2XOY - chain A; structure by X-ray diffraction, 2.60 A resolution.

[Chain A]
Name: E3 ubiquitin-protein ligase chfr
From: Homo sapiens
Notes: EC 6.3.2.-; fragment: cysteine-rich region, residues 407-664
UniProtKB: Q96EP1 (CHFR_HUMAN); numbering as in UniProt (aligned over 407-664)
Sequence (261 residues; numbered 404 to 664; the number before each row is that of its first residue):
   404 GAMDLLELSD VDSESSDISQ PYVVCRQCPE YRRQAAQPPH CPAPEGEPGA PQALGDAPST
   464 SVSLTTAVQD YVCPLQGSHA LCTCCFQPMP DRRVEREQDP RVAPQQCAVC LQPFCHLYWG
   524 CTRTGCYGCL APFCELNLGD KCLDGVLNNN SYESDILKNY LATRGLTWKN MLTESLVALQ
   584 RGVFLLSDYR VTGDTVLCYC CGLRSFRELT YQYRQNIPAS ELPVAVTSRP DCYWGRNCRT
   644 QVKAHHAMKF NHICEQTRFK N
Not modelled in the structure: 404-423, 446-472, 663-664
Sequence notes: expression tag (404-406); conflict Val497 (Ala in Q96EP1)
Curated features (UniProtKB/Swiss-Prot):
  - zinc finger: Pro633 to His655 (PBZ-type)
  - natural variant: Val497 (A497V: this construct carries the variant), Phe536 (F536S: In a patient with non small cell lung carcinomas)
  - mutagenesis: Arg632 (R632A: Abolishes poly(ADP-ribose)-binding and poly-ADP-ribosylation by PARP1), Cys635 (C635A: Abolishes poly(ADP-ribose)-binding and poly-ADP-ribosylation by PARP1; when associated with A-641), Cys641 (C641A: Abolishes poly(ADP-ribose)-binding and poly-ADP-ribosylation by PARP1; when associated with A-635), Arg642 (R642A: Impairs poly(ADP-ribose)-binding and poly-ADP-ribosylation by PARP1), Gln644 (Q644A: Impairs poly(ADP-ribose)-binding and poly-ADP-ribosylation by PARP1)
Ion coordination: Zn2+ site 1: Cys428, Cys431, Cys476, His482; Zn2+ site 2: Cys485, Cys488, Cys518, Cys524; Zn2+ site 3: Cys487, Cys524, Cys529, Cys532; Zn2+ site 4: Cys510, Cys513, Cys601, Cys604; Zn2+ site 5: Cys635, Cys641, His649, His655
Reported in the primary citation:
  - binding site for adenosine monophosphate: Trp637, Arg642, Thr643, Arg661
  - conformationally variable residues (order/disorder transition): Arg661
  - disease-associated variants - F536S: decreased stability (proposed by the authors, not directly observed)
  - mutagenesis - Y636A, W637A, R642A, T643A, F653L, R661A: unchanged stability

[Summary]
Cys428, Cys431, Cys476 and His482 form the Zn2+ site 1. Cys485, Cys488, Cys518 and Cys524 coordinate Zn2+ site
2. UniProt lists 5 mutagenesis sites. The paper reports a binding site for adenosine monophosphate at Trp637,
Arg642 and Thr643 among others; F536S reduces stability; 7 substitutions were tested in all.
Chain A is E3 ubiquitin-protein ligase chfr (Homo sapiens); the structure, C-terminal cysteine-rich domain of
human CHFR bound to P(1),P(2)- Diadenosine-5'-pyrophosphate, was determined by X-ray diffraction, deposited
together with 2XOC, 2XOZ and 2XP0.
